PDB entry 8X77 | X-ray diffraction, 3.52 A resolution | chains B and F

# Chain B
Molecule: Actin-histidine N-methyltransferase
Organism: Homo sapiens
UniProt: Q86TU7 (SETD3_HUMAN); residue numbers follow UniProt; this construct covers 1-594
Sequence (594 residues; row label = number of the first residue in the row):
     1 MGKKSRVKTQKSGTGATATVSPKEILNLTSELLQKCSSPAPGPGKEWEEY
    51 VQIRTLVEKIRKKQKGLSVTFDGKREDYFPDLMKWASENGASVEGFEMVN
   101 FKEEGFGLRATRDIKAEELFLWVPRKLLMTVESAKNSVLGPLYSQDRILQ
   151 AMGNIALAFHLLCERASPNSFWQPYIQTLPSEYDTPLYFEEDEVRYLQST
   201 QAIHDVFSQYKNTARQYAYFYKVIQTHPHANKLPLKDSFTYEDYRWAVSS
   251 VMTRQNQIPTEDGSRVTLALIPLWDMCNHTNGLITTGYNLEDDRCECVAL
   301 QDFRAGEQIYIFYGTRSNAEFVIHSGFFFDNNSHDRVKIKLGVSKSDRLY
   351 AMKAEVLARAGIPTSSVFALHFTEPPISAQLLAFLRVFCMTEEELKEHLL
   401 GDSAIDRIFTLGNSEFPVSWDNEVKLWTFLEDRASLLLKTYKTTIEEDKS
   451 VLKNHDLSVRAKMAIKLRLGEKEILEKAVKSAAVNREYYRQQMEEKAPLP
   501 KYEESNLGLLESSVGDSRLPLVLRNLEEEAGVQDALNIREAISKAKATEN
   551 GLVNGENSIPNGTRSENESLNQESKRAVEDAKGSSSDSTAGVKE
Not modelled in the structure: 1-20, 499-594
Ligand contacts: S-adenosylhomocysteine (SAH): R75, E103, E104, G105, F106, G107, P180, Y183, T253, R254, D275, M276, C277, N278, H279, Y313, S325, G326, F327, F329
Swiss-Prot annotation at these positions:
  - binding site (S-adenosyl-L-methionine): R75, E104 to F106, R254, D275 to H279, S325 to F327
  - modified residue: S513 (Phosphoserine)
  - mutagenesis: S37 to G42 (Does not affect ubiquitination and degradation by the SCF(FBXW7) complex), S181 to T185 (Decreased ubiquitination and degradation by the SCF(FBXW7) complex), R215 (R215A: Decreased binding to actin and decreased protein-histidine N-methyltransferase activity), N256 (N256A/V: Decreased binding to actin and decreased protein-histidine N-methyltransferase activity ...), T260 to S264 (Does not affect ubiquitination and degradation by the SCF(FBXW7) complex), W274 (W274A: Shows protein-lysine methyltransferase activity toward an actin mutant with a Lys instead of a His target residue; when associated with F-256), Y313 (Y313A: Abolished protein-histidine N-methyltransferase activity; Y313F: Strongly decreased binding to actin and decreased protein-histidine N-methyltransferase activity), R316 (R316A: Decreased binding to actin and decreased protein-histidine N-methyltransferase activity), T373 to S378 (Strongly decreased ubiquitination and degradation by the SCF(FBXW7) complex), S512 to S517 (Does not affect ubiquitination and degradation by the SCF(FBXW7) complex), S565 to S569 (Does not affect ubiquitination and degradation by the SCF(FBXW7) complex)

# Chain F
Molecule: 2A protein
Organism: Enterovirus A71
UniProt: R9YK28 (R9YK28_HE71); residues 1-150 here = UniProt positions 1-150
Sequence (150 residues; each row starts with the number of its first residue):
     1 GKFGQQSGAIYVGNFRVVNRHLATHNDWANLVWEDSSRDLLVSSTTAQGC
    51 DTIARCNCQTGVYYCNSRRKHYPVSFSKPSLIYVEASEYYPARYQSHLML
   101 AQGHSEPGDAGGILRCQHGVVGIVSTGGNGLVGFADVRDLLWLDEEAMEQ
Not modelled in the structure: 1-5, 147-150
Sequence notes: engineered mutation A110 (Cys in R9YK28)
Metal / ion sites: Zn2+: C56, C58
What the authors report for this chain:
  - Zn2+ coordination: C56, C58, C116, H118
  - mutagenesis - H71A: unchanged binding to Actin-histidine N-methyltransferase (chain B)
  - mutagenesis - K70A/H71A/Y72A: abolished growth
  - mutagenesis - C110A: abolished catalytic activity (citing earlier work)

# Chain B / chain F interface
Contacting residue pairs (39):
  L119(B) - K70(F)
  N256(B) - P73(F)
  Q257(B) - T60(F)  hydrogen bond (side chain-backbone)
  Q257(B) - G61(F)  hydrogen bond (side chain-backbone)
  Q257(B) - V62(F)
  Q257(B) - Q117(F)  hydrogen bond
  G263(B) - R115(F)  hydrogen bond (backbone-side chain)
  S264(B) - R115(F)  hydrogen bond (backbone-side chain)
  R265(B) - R115(F)
  R265(B) - G119(F)
  V266(B) - V62(F)  hydrophobic
  V266(B) - R115(F)
  V266(B) - C116(F)
  V266(B) - Q117(F)
  L283(B) - Q102(F)
  I284(B) - P73(F)
  T286(B) - Y72(F)
  T286(B) - P73(F)
  G287(B) - H71(F)
  G287(B) - Y72(F)
  Y288(B) - K70(F)
  Y288(B) - H71(F)  hydrogen bond (backbone-backbone)
  N289(B) - R69(F)
  N289(B) - K70(F)
  L290(B) - H71(F)
  E291(B) - R69(F)  salt bridge
  E296(B) - K70(F)  salt bridge
  T315(B) - Q102(F)
  H334(B) - Q102(F)  hydrogen bond
  R359(B) - L81(F)
  I405(B) - Y94(F)  hydrophobic
  F409(B) - I82(F)
  F409(B) - Y83(F)  hydrophobic
  F409(B) - V84(F)
  F409(B) - A92(F)
  F409(B) - R93(F)
  F409(B) - Y94(F)  hydrophobic
  F409(B) - Q95(F)
  N413(B) - Y83(F)
Interface residues without a listed pair, chain B (29 interface residues in all): A151, I258, P259, T285, A360, Q380, I408
Interface residues without a listed pair, chain F (27 interface residues in all): C50, Y64, S75, S80, H118, V120
The authors on this interface:
  - specific contacts: H71(F)-Y288(B) (backbone contact)

# Overview
29 residues of chain B and 27 residues of chain F are in contact, with 7 hydrogen bonds and 2 salt bridges.
Among the polar pairs are E291(B)-R69(F), E296(B)-K70(F) and Q257(B)-T60(F). The authors report a backbone
contact between H71(F) and Y288(B). The paper reports that K70A/H71A/Y72A of chain F abolish growth; Zn2+
coordination by C56(F), C58(F) and C116(F) among others; 3 substitutions were tested in all.
Chain B is Actin-histidine N-methyltransferase (Homo sapiens) and chain F is 2A protein (Enterovirus A71); the
structure, Enterovirus proteinase with host factor, was determined by X-ray diffraction, deposited together
with 8X8Q.
